PDB entry 5BN0 | X-ray diffraction, 2.80 A resolution | chains A and E of the 6 polymer chains in the assembly

== Chain A ==
Molecule: Envelope glycoprotein gp160
UniProtKB: B2CPZ5 (B2CPZ5_9HIV1); residues 627-661 here = UniProt positions 627-661
Amino-acid sequence (36 residues; each row starts with the number of its first residue):
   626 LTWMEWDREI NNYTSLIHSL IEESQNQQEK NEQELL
Differences from the reference sequence: expression tag (626)

== Chain E ==
Molecule: Envelope glycoprotein
UniProtKB: Q1HMR5 (Q1HMR5_9HIV1); residues 546-581 here correspond to UniProt positions 35-70 (UniProt number = residue number - 511)
Amino-acid sequence (36 residues; numbered 546 to 581; the number before each row is that of its first residue):
   546 SGIVQQQNNL LRAIEAQQHL LQLTVWGIKQ LQARIL

== How chain A and chain E interact ==
Contacting residue pairs - 21 pairs, chain A then chain E:
  W628(A) with I573(E), hydrophobic; Q577(E); L581(E)
  W631(A) with I573(E), hydrophobic
  D632(A) with K574(E), salt bridge
  I635(A) with V570(E), hydrophobic
  T639(A) with Q567(E), hydrogen bond
  I642(A) with Q563(E)
  I646(A) with I559(E), hydrophobic; E560(E)
  S649(A) with L556(E)
  Q650(A) with L556(E); E560(E), hydrogen bond
  Q653(A) with V549(E), hydrogen bond (side chain-backbone); Q552(E); N553(E)
  E657(A) with V549(E); Q550(E); N553(E)
  L660(A) with S546(E); V549(E), hydrophobic
Other interface residues (no listed pair), chain A (14 interface residues in all): H643, N656

== In short ==
14 residues of chain A and 15 residues of chain E are in contact; the contacts include 3 hydrogen bonds and 1
salt bridge. Polar pairs include D632(A)-K574(E), T639(A)-Q567(E) and Q650(A)-E560(E).
Here chain A is Envelope glycoprotein gp160 and chain E is Envelope glycoprotein. Entry 5BN0 (A new HIV fusion
peptide inhibitor) was determined by X-ray diffraction.
